PDB entry 5K7G | X-ray diffraction, 2.23 A resolution | chain A

Chain A:
Molecule: Interleukin-1 receptor-associated kinase 4
Organism: Homo sapiens
Notes: EC 2.7.11.1
UniProt: Q9NWZ3 (IRAK4_HUMAN); residue numbers follow UniProt; this construct covers 160-460
Amino-acid sequence (301 residues; numbered 160 to 460; the number before each row is that of its first residue):
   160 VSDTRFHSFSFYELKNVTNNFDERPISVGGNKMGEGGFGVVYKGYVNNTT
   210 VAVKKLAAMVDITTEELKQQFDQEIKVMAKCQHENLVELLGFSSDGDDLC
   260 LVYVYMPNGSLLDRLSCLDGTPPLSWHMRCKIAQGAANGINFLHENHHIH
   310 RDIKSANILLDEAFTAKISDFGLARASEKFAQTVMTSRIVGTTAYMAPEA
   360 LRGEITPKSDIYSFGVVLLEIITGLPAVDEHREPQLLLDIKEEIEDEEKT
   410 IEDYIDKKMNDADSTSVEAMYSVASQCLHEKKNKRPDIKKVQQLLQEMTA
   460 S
Unresolved in the structure: 160-163, 217-225, 336-342, 459-460
Modified positions: Thr-345 (phosphothreonine; TPO); Ser-346 (phosphoserine; SEP)
Ligand contacts: 6R0 ((3AS,7AR)-1-methyl-5-[4-[[5-(oxan-4-yl)-7H-pyrrolo[2,3-d]pyrimidin-4-yl]amino]cyclohexyl]-3,3A,4,6,7,7A-hexahydropyrrolo[3,2-c]pyridin-2-one): Met-192, Gly-193, Val-200, Ala-211, Lys-213, Glu-233, Val-246, Tyr-262, Val-263, Tyr-264, Met-265, Ser-269, Asp-272, Leu-277, Asp-278, Leu-318, Ser-328, Asp-329
Swiss-Prot annotation at these positions:
  - active site: Asp-311 (Proton acceptor)
  - binding site (ATP): Met-192 to Val-200, Lys-213, Lys-313 to Asn-316, Asp-329
  - modified residue: Thr-342 (Phosphothreonine), Thr-345 (Phosphothreonine), Ser-346 (Phosphoserine)
  - natural variant: Gly-298 (G298D: In IMD67)
  - mutagenesis: Lys-213 (K213A: Loss of kinase activity)

In short:
Chain A binds compound 6R0. UniProt lists active-site residue Asp-311, 15 ATP-binding residues and one
mutagenesis site.
Chain A is Interleukin-1 receptor-associated kinase 4 (Homo sapiens); the structure, IRAK4 in complex with
AZ3862, was determined by X-ray diffraction (same publication as 5K72, 5K75, 5K76 and 5K7I).
